PDB entry 2IU8 | X-ray diffraction, 2.20 A resolution | chains A and B of the 3 polymer chains in the assembly

# Chain A (and B)
Molecule: Udp-3-O-[3-hydroxymyristoyl] glucosamine N-acyltransferase
Organism: Chlamydia trachomatis
Notes: EC 2.3.1.-; chain B of this document is another copy of the same molecule, construct and numbering; everything in this record applies to it too
UniProt: O84245 (LPXD_CHLTR); numbering as in UniProt (aligned over 1-354)
Amino-acid sequence (374 residues; each row starts with the number of its first residue; numbers below 1 keep their minus sign (Met-19 is residue -19)):
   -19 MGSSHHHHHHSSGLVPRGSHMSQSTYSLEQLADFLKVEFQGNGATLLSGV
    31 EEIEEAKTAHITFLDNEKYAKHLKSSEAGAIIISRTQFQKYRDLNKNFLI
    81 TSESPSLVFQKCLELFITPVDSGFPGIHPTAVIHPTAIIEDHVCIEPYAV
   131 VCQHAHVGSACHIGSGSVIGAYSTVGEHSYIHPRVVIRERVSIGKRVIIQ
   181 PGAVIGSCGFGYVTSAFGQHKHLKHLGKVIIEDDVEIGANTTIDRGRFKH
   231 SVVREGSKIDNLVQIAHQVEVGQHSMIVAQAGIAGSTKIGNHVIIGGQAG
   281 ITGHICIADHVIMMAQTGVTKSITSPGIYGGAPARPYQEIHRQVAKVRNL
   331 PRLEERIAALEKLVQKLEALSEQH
Unresolved in the structure: -19 to 0, 347-354 (chain B: -19 to 0, 346-354)
Small-molecule neighbours: uridine-diphosphate-N-acetylglucosamine (UD1): Phe190, Gly191, Tyr192, Phe228, His247, Gln248, Ala264, Gly265, Ser266, Gly283, His284
What the authors report for this chain:
  - binding site for uridine-diphosphate-N-acetylglucosamine: Phe43, Tyr49
  - binding site for palmitic acid: Asp240, Gln244, Ala246, Val258, Ala259, Gly262, Ile263, Ala264, Gly265, Gly277, Gln278, Gly280, Ile281, Thr282, Met294, Ala295, Gln296, Gly298, Val299
  - catalytic residues: His247, His284 (proposed by the authors, not directly observed)

# Chain A / chain B interface
Contacting residue pairs (125):
  Thr110(A) - Tyr128(B)  hydrogen bond (backbone-side chain)
  Val112(A) - Phe104(B)  hydrophobic
  Val112(A) - Tyr128(B)  hydrophobic
  His114(A) - Ser102(B)
  His114(A) - Gly103(B)  hydrogen bond (side chain-backbone)
  His114(A) - Phe104(B)
  Tyr128(A) - Tyr128(B)
  Val130(A) - Pro127(B)  hydrophobic
  Val131(A) - Phe104(B)
  Cys132(A) - Ser102(B)
  Cys132(A) - Phe104(B)  hydrophobic
  Gln133(A) - Asp101(B)  hydrogen bond (side chain-backbone)
  Gln133(A) - Ser102(B)  hydrogen bond (backbone-backbone)
  Gln133(A) - Gly103(B)
  Gly146(A) - Arg164(B)  hydrogen bond (backbone-side chain)
  Ser147(A) - Arg164(B)
  Val148(A) - Ser145(B)
  Val148(A) - Arg164(B)
  Ala151(A) - Asp101(B)
  Tyr152(A) - Val100(B)  hydrophobic
  Arg164(A) - Gly146(B)  hydrogen bond (side chain-backbone)
  Arg164(A) - Arg164(B)  hydrogen bond (backbone-side chain)
  Val165(A) - Arg164(B)  hydrogen bond (backbone-side chain)
  Val166(A) - Arg164(B)
  Val166(A) - Pro181(B)  hydrophobic
  Arg168(A) - His162(B)
  Arg168(A) - Gln180(B)  hydrogen bond
  Arg168(A) - Pro181(B)
  Glu169(A) - Val100(B)
  Arg170(A) - Ile97(B)
  Arg170(A) - Thr98(B)  hydrogen bond (side chain-backbone)
  Arg170(A) - Pro99(B)
  Arg170(A) - Val100(B)
  Gly182(A) - Arg164(B)  hydrogen bond (backbone-side chain)
  Gly182(A) - Asn220(B)  hydrogen bond (backbone-side chain)
  Ala183(A) - Arg164(B)
  Val184(A) - Arg164(B)
  Val184(A) - Pro181(B)  hydrophobic
  Val184(A) - Asn220(B)
  Ser187(A) - Gln180(B)
  Ser187(A) - Asn241(B)
  Cys188(A) - Gln180(B)  hydrogen bond (backbone-side chain)
  Phe190(A) - Lys238(B)
  Phe190(A) - Ile239(B)
  Phe190(A) - Asp240(B)
  Phe190(A) - Ile257(B)
  Phe190(A) - Val258(B)  hydrophobic
  Tyr192(A) - Glu216(B)  hydrogen bond
  Tyr192(A) - Lys238(B)
  Val193(A) - Ser84(B)
  Val193(A) - Ser86(B)
  Phe197(A) - His272(B)
  Gly198(A) - His272(B)
  Gln199(A) - His254(B)
  His200(A) - Lys238(B)  hydrogen bond (backbone-side chain)
  His200(A) - His254(B)  hydrogen bond (side chain-backbone)
  His200(A) - Met256(B)
  His202(A) - Ile178(B)
  His202(A) - Glu216(B)  salt bridge
  Leu203(A) - Gln90(B)
  Lys204(A) - Gln90(B)  hydrogen bond (backbone-side chain)
  Lys204(A) - Glu94(B)
  Leu206(A) - Glu94(B)
  Leu206(A) - Ile97(B)
  Asn220(A) - Arg164(B)
  Asn220(A) - Asn220(B)  hydrogen bond (backbone-side chain)
  Asn220(A) - Leu242(B)
  Thr222(A) - Ala219(B)
  Thr222(A) - Asn220(B)
  Thr222(A) - Asn241(B)  hydrogen bond
  Thr222(A) - Leu242(B)
  Asp224(A) - Asn241(B)  hydrogen bond
  Arg227(A) - Phe43(B)
  Arg227(A) - Ser86(B)  hydrogen bond (side chain-backbone)
  Arg227(A) - Phe89(B)
  Arg227(A) - Gln90(B)  hydrogen bond
  Arg227(A) - Leu93(B)
  Phe228(A) - Val30(B)  hydrophobic
  Phe228(A) - Glu31(B)
  Phe228(A) - Glu32(B)
  Phe228(A) - Phe89(B)  hydrophobic
  Phe228(A) - Leu93(B)  hydrophobic
  Lys229(A) - Glu31(B)  salt bridge
  Lys229(A) - Glu32(B)  salt bridge
  Leu242(A) - Leu242(B)
  Leu242(A) - Gln260(B)  hydrogen bond (backbone-side chain)
  Val243(A) - Leu242(B)
  Gln244(A) - Asp240(B)
  Gln244(A) - Asn241(B)  hydrogen bond
  Gln244(A) - Leu242(B)
  Gln244(A) - Ala259(B)
  Gln244(A) - Gln260(B)
  Gln248(A) - Glu32(B)  hydrogen bond
  Gln260(A) - Gln260(B)  hydrogen bond (backbone-side chain)
  Gln260(A) - Gln278(B)
  Ala261(A) - Gln260(B)  hydrogen bond (backbone-side chain)
  Ala261(A) - Gln278(B)
  Gly262(A) - Gln260(B)
  Gly262(A) - Gln278(B)
  Gln278(A) - Gln278(B)
  Ala279(A) - Gln278(B)  hydrogen bond (backbone-side chain)
  Gly280(A) - Gln278(B)
  Gly280(A) - Gln296(B)
  His284(A) - Tyr49(B)
  Thr297(A) - Gln296(B)  hydrogen bond (backbone-side chain)
  Gly298(A) - Gln296(B)
  Ala312(A) - Gln296(B)
  Arg315(A) - Arg328(B)
  Glu319(A) - Arg328(B)  salt bridge
  Arg322(A) - Pro331(B)
  Gln323(A) - Val327(B)
  Gln323(A) - Arg328(B)
  Lys326(A) - Leu330(B)
  Lys326(A) - Glu334(B)  salt bridge
  Val327(A) - Val327(B)  hydrophobic
  Val327(A) - Leu330(B)  hydrophobic
  Leu330(A) - Leu330(B)  hydrophobic
  Leu333(A) - Glu334(B)
  Arg336(A) - Glu334(B)  salt bridge
  Arg336(A) - Ile337(B)
  Arg336(A) - Glu341(B)  salt bridge
  Ile337(A) - Ile337(B)  hydrophobic
  Leu340(A) - Leu340(B)  hydrophobic
  Leu340(A) - Glu341(B)
  Gln345(A) - Gln345(B)  hydrogen bond (backbone-side chain)
Also at the interface, not in a pair above, chain A (71 interface residues in all): Thr221, Gln296, Pro313, Leu343
Also at the interface, not in a pair above, chain B (62 interface residues in all): Leu87, His108, Thr110, Pro163, Gly236, Val324, Ala338, Leu343

# Overview
71 residues of chain A and 62 residues of chain B are in contact, with 30 hydrogen bonds and 7 salt bridges.
Polar contacts include His202(A)-Glu216(B), Lys229(A)-Glu31(B) and Lys229(A)-Glu32(B). Chain A binds
uridine-diphosphate-N-acetylglucosamine. From the paper: catalytic residues His247(A) and His284(A); a binding
site for palmitic acid at Asp240(A), Gln244(A) and Ala246(A) among others.
Chain A and chain B are both Udp-3-O-[3-hydroxymyristoyl] glucosamine N-acyltransferase (Chlamydia
trachomatis); the structure, Chlamydia trachomatis LpxD with 25mM UDPGlcNAc (Complex I), was determined by
X-ray diffraction, deposited together with 2IU9 and 2IUA.
